PDB entry 9P4V | electron microscopy, 2.08 A resolution | chains B and U of the 12 polymer chains in the assembly

# Chain B (and U)
Name: Fatty acid synthase subunit alpha
Source organism: Saccharomyces cerevisiae
Notes: EC 2.3.1.86, 1.1.1.100, 2.3.1.41; chain U of this document is another copy of the same molecule, construct and numbering; everything in this record applies to it too
UniProt: P19097 (FAS2_YEAST); numbering as in UniProt (aligned over 1-1887)
Amino-acid sequence (1887 residues; each row starts with the number of its first residue):
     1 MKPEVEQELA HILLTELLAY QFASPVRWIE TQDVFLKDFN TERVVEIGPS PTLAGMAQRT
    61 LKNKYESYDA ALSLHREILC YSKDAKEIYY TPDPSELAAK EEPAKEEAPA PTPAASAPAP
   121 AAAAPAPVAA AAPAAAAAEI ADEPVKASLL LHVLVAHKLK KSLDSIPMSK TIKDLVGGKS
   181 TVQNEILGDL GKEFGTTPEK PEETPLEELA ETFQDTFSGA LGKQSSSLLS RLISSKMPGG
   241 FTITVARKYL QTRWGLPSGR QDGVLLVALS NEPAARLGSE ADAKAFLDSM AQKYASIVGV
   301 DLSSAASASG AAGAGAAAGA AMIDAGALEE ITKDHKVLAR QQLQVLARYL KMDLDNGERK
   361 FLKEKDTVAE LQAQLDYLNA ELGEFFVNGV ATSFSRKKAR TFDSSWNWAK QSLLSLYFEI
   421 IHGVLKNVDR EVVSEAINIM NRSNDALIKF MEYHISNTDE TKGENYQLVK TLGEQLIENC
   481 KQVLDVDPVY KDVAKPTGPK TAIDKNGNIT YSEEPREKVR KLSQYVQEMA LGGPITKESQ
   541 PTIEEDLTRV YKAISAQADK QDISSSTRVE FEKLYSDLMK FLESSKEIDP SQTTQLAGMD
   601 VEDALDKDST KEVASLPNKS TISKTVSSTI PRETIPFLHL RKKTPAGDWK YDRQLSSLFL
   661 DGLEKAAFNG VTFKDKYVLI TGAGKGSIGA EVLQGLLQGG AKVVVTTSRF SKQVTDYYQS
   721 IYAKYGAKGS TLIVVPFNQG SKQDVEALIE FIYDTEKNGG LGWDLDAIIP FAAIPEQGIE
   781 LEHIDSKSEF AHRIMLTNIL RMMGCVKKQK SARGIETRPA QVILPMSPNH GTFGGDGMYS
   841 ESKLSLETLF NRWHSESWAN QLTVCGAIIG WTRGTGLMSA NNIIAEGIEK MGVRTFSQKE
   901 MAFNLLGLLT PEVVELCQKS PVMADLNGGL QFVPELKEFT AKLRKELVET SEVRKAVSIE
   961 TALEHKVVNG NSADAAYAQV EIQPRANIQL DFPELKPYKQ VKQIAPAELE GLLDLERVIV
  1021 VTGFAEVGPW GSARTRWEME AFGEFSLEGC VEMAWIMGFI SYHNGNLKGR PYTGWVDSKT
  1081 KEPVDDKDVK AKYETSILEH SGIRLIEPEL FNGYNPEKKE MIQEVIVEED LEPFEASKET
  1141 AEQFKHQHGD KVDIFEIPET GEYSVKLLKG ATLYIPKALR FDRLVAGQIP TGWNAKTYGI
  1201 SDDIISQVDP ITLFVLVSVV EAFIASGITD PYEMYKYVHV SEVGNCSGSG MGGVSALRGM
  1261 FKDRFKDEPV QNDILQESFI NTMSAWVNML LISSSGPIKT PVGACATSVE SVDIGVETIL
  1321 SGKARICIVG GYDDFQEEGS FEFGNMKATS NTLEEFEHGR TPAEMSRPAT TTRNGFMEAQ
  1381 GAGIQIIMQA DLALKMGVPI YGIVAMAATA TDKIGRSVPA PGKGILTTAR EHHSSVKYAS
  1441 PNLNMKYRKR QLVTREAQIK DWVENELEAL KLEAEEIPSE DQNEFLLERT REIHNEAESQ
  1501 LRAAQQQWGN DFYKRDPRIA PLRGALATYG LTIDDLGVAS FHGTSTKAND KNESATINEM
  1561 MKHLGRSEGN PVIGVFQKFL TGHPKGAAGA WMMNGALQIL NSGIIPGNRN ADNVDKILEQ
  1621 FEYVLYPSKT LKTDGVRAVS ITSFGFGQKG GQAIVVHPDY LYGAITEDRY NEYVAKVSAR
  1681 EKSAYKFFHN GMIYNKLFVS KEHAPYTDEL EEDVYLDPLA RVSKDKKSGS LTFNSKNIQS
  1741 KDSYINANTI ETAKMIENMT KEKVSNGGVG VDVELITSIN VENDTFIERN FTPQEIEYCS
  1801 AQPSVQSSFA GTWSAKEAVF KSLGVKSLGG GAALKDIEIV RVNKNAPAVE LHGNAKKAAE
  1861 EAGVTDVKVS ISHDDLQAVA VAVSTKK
Disordered / not traced: 95-328, 539-623, 972-978, 1475-1481, 1745-1887
Covalent attachments: Palmitoyl-CoA (PKZ) linked to R520
Ligand contacts:
  - NADPH (NDP; NADPH dihydro-nicotinamide-adenine-dinucleotide phosphate): G682, G684, S687, I688, G689, T707, S708, R709, F737, N738, Q739, G740, F771, A772, A773, I774, I794, P825, M826, S827, Y839, K843, I869, G870, T872, T875, G876, L877, M878
  - Palmitoyl-CoA (PKZ): L413, L414, L416, Y417, I420, R430, V432, V433, A436, I437, M440, F450, M451, H454, I455, V469, L472, G473, Q475, L476, N479, K491, V493, K521
UniProt features mapped onto this chain:
  - active site (For beta-ketoacyl synthase activity): C1305, H1542, H1583
  - binding site (acetyl-CoA): D1772 to E1774, Y1798, S1808, E1817 to S1827, R1841 to K1844, I1871 to H1873
  - binding site (Mg(2+)): D1772, V1773, E1774, S1872, H1873
  - modified residue: S50 (Phosphoserine), S180 (O-(pantetheine 4'-phosphoryl)serine), S523 (Phosphoserine), S958 (Phosphoserine), S1440 (Phosphoserine)
  - cross-link: K37 (Glycyl lysine isopeptide (Lys-Gly) (interchain with G-Cter in ubiquitin))
  - mutagenesis: G1250 (G1250S: Cerulenin-resistance), V1769 (V1769D: Does not affect oligomerization; when associated with S-1771 and L-1773 or S-1771; L-1773; S-1879 and E-1881), G1770 (G1770D: Loss of transferase activity), V1771 (V1771S: Does not affect oligomerization but lacks transferase activity; when associated with D-1769 and L-1773 or D-1769; L-1773; S-1879 and E-1881), D1772 (D1772S: Loss of transferase activity; when associated with S-1774), V1773 (V1773L: Does not affect oligomerization but lacks transferase activity; when associated with D-1769 and S-1771 or D-1769; S-1771; S-1879 and E-1881), E1774 (E1774S: Loss of transferase activity; when associated with S-1772), R1841 (R1841A: Loss off transferase activity), V1879 (V1879S: Does not affect oligomerization but lacks transferase activity; when associated with D-1769; S-1771; L-1773 and E-1881), V1881 (V1881E: Does not affect oligomerization but lacks transferase activity; when associated with D-1769; S-1771; L-1773 and S-1879)

# How chain B and chain U interact
Pairs across the interface (148):
  H335(B) - Y349(U)
  K336(B) - L350(U)
  A339(B) - Y349(U)  hydrophobic
  R340(B) - L350(U)
  Q342(B) - L346(U)
  L343(B) - L346(U)
  L343(B) - A347(U)
  L343(B) - L350(U)  hydrophobic
  L343(B) - M352(U)  hydrophobic
  L346(B) - Q342(U)
  L346(B) - L343(U)
  L346(B) - L346(U)  hydrophobic
  A347(B) - L343(U)
  Y349(B) - H335(U)
  Y349(B) - A339(U)  hydrophobic
  L350(B) - K336(U)
  L350(B) - R340(U)
  L350(B) - L343(U)  hydrophobic
  M352(B) - L343(U)  hydrophobic
  G357(B) - G357(U)
  G357(B) - E358(U)
  E358(B) - G357(U)
  E358(B) - K360(U)  salt bridge
  K360(B) - E358(U)  salt bridge
  K360(B) - F361(U)
  F361(B) - K360(U)
  F361(B) - F361(U)
  F361(B) - E364(U)
  E364(B) - F361(U)
  E364(B) - E364(U)
  E364(B) - K365(U)  salt bridge
  E364(B) - V368(U)
  K365(B) - E364(U)  salt bridge
  T367(B) - V368(U)
  V368(B) - E364(U)
  V368(B) - T367(U)
  V368(B) - V368(U)  hydrophobic
  V368(B) - L371(U)  hydrophobic
  L371(B) - V368(U)  hydrophobic
  L371(B) - L371(U)  hydrophobic
  L371(B) - Q372(U)
  L371(B) - L375(U)  hydrophobic
  Q372(B) - L371(U)
  Q374(B) - L375(U)
  L375(B) - L371(U)  hydrophobic
  L375(B) - Q374(U)
  L375(B) - L375(U)  hydrophobic
  Y377(B) - V390(U)  hydrogen bond (side chain-backbone)
  Y377(B) - A391(U)
  Y377(B) - T392(U)  hydrogen bond (side chain-backbone)
  Y377(B) - S741(U)
  Y377(B) - Q743(U)
  L378(B) - L375(U)  hydrophobic
  L378(B) - L378(U)  hydrophobic
  A380(B) - K742(U)
  A380(B) - Q743(U)
  E381(B) - V390(U)
  E381(B) - S741(U)  hydrogen bond
  E381(B) - K742(U)  hydrogen bond (side chain-backbone)
  E381(B) - Q743(U)  hydrogen bond (side chain-backbone)
  E381(B) - R793(U)  salt bridge
  L382(B) - L382(U)  hydrophobic
  L382(B) - F386(U)  hydrophobic
  L382(B) - R793(U)
  F386(B) - L382(U)  hydrophobic
  V390(B) - Y377(U)  hydrogen bond (backbone-side chain)
  V390(B) - E381(U)
  A391(B) - Y377(U)
  T392(B) - Y377(U)  hydrogen bond (backbone-side chain)
  S741(B) - Y377(U)
  S741(B) - E381(U)  hydrogen bond
  K742(B) - A380(U)
  K742(B) - E381(U)  hydrogen bond (backbone-side chain)
  K742(B) - D785(U)  salt bridge
  Q743(B) - Y377(U)
  Q743(B) - A380(U)
  Q743(B) - E381(U)  hydrogen bond (backbone-side chain)
  E780(B) - R852(U)
  E780(B) - E856(U)
  E780(B) - S857(U)  hydrogen bond
  L781(B) - L800(U)
  L781(B) - M803(U)  hydrophobic
  L781(B) - R852(U)
  L781(B) - E856(U)  hydrogen bond (backbone-side chain)
  L781(B) - W858(U)
  E782(B) - G804(U)
  E782(B) - K807(U)
  E782(B) - K808(U)  hydrogen bond (backbone-side chain)
  I784(B) - R852(U)
  D785(B) - K742(U)  salt bridge
  E789(B) - R793(U)  salt bridge
  E789(B) - R801(U)  salt bridge
  H792(B) - H792(U)  hydrogen bond
  R793(B) - E381(U)  salt bridge
  R793(B) - L382(U)
  R793(B) - E789(U)  salt bridge
  L796(B) - M838(U)  hydrophobic
  T797(B) - E789(U)
  T797(B) - M838(U)
  L800(B) - L781(U)
  R801(B) - E789(U)  salt bridge
  M803(B) - L781(U)  hydrophobic
  G804(B) - E782(U)
  K807(B) - E782(U)
  K808(B) - E782(U)  hydrogen bond (side chain-backbone)
  H830(B) - N851(U)  hydrogen bond (backbone-side chain)
  G831(B) - N851(U)
  G831(B) - R852(U)
  G831(B) - S855(U)  hydrogen bond (backbone-side chain)
  T832(B) - S855(U)
  F833(B) - S855(U)
  G834(B) - S855(U)  hydrogen bond (backbone-side chain)
  G834(B) - E856(U)
  G835(B) - E856(U)  hydrogen bond (backbone-side chain)
  G837(B) - R852(U)  hydrogen bond (backbone-side chain)
  M838(B) - L796(U)  hydrophobic
  M838(B) - T797(U)
  S840(B) - T848(U)
  E841(B) - S845(U)  hydrogen bond (backbone-side chain)
  E841(B) - T848(U)  hydrogen bond
  E841(B) - R852(U)  salt bridge
  L844(B) - L844(U)
  L844(B) - T848(U)
  S845(B) - E841(U)  hydrogen bond (side chain-backbone)
  S845(B) - S845(U)  hydrogen bond
  T848(B) - S840(U)
  T848(B) - E841(U)  hydrogen bond
  T848(B) - L844(U)
  N851(B) - H830(U)  hydrogen bond (side chain-backbone)
  N851(B) - G831(U)
  R852(B) - E780(U)
  R852(B) - L781(U)
  R852(B) - I784(U)
  R852(B) - G831(U)
  R852(B) - G837(U)  hydrogen bond (side chain-backbone)
  R852(B) - E841(U)  salt bridge
  S855(B) - G831(U)  hydrogen bond (side chain-backbone)
  S855(B) - T832(U)
  S855(B) - F833(U)
  S855(B) - G834(U)  hydrogen bond (side chain-backbone)
  S855(B) - K937(U)  hydrogen bond (backbone-side chain)
  E856(B) - E780(U)
  E856(B) - L781(U)  hydrogen bond (side chain-backbone)
  E856(B) - G834(U)
  E856(B) - G835(U)  hydrogen bond (side chain-backbone)
  S857(B) - E780(U)  hydrogen bond
  W858(B) - L781(U)
  K937(B) - S855(U)  hydrogen bond (side chain-backbone)
Also at the interface, not in a pair above, chain B (78 interface residues in all): V387, G740, I779, S786, E847, L849, L862
Also at the interface, not in a pair above, chain U (78 interface residues in all): V387, G740, I779, S786, E847, L849, L862

# In short
The chain B/chain U interface involves 78 residues from each chain, with 34 hydrogen bonds and 14 salt
bridges. Among the polar pairs are E358(B)-K360(U), E364(B)-K365(U) and E381(B)-R793(U). Ligands of chain B:
NADPH. Covalently linked Palmitoyl-CoA: at R520(B).
Both chains are Fatty acid synthase subunit alpha (Saccharomyces cerevisiae). Entry 9P4V (Atomic model of wild
type S. cerevisiae Fatty Acid Synthase (FAS) in complex with Palmitoyl-CoA (in ...) was determined by electron
microscopy (same publication as 9D49, 9P4W, 9D47, 9D48 and 9D4A).
